PDB entry 7QV9 | electron microscopy, 3.50 A resolution | chains A and B of the 14 polymer chains in the assembly

== Chain A (and B) ==
Protein: DNA-directed RNA polymerase subunit alpha
Organism: Escherichia coli K-12
Notes: EC 2.7.7.6; chain B of this document is another copy of the same molecule, construct and numbering; everything in this record applies to it too
UniProtKB: P0A7Z4 (RPOA_ECOLI); residues 1-329 here = UniProt positions 1-329
Sequence (329 residues; numbered 1 to 329; the number before each row is that of its first residue):
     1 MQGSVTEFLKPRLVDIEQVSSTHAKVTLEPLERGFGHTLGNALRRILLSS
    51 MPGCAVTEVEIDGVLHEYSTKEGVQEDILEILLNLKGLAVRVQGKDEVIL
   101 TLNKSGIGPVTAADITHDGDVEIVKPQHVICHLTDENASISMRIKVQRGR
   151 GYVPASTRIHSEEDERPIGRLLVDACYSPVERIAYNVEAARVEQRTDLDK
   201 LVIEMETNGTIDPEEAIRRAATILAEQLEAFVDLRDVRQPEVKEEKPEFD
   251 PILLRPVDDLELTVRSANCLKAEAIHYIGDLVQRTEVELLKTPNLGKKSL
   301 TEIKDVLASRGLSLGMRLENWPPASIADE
Disordered / not traced: 1-4, 238-247, 324-329 (chain B: 1-3, 160-171, 239-329)
UniProt features mapped onto this chain:
  - region: Glu162 to Glu165 (Required for interaction with Crp at class II promoters)
  - modified residue: Arg265 (ADP-ribosylarginine), Lys297 (N6-acetyllysine), Lys298 (N6-acetyllysine)

== How chain A and chain B interact ==
Contacting residue pairs (52; chain A residue first):
  Val5(A) with Pro52(B)
  Phe8(A) with Ser50(B); Ile223(B), hydrophobic
  Lys10(A) with Glu226(B), hydrogen bond (side chain-backbone); Glu229(B), salt bridge
  Pro11(A) with Gln227(B); Ala230(B)
  Arg12(A) with Ala230(B)
  Gly34(A) with Ser49(B)
  Phe35(A) with Ile46(B), hydrophobic
  Thr38(A) with Ala42(B); Arg45(B)
  Leu39(A) with Leu228(B), hydrophobic
  Asn41(A) with Asn41(B)
  Ala42(A) with Thr38(B)
  Arg45(A) with Gly34(B), hydrogen bond (side chain-backbone); Thr38(B), hydrogen bond
  Ser50(A) with Phe8(B); Phe35(B)
  Arg150(A) with Ser4(B), hydrogen bond (side chain-backbone); Val5(B); Phe8(B)
  Arg218(A) with Val232(B), hydrogen bond (side chain-backbone); Asp233(B); Arg235(B)
  Ala221(A) with Leu228(B); Val232(B), hydrophobic
  Thr222(A) with Val232(B); Arg235(B)
  Ile223(A) with Phe8(B), hydrophobic; Phe35(B), hydrophobic
  Leu224(A) with Leu228(B), hydrophobic
  Glu226(A) with Lys10(B)
  Gln227(A) with Leu9(B); Leu31(B); Leu39(B)
  Leu228(A) with Leu39(B), hydrophobic; Leu224(B), hydrophobic
  Ala230(A) with Pro11(B), hydrophobic
  Phe231(A) with Leu28(B), hydrophobic; Leu39(B), hydrophobic
  Val232(A) with Arg218(B), hydrogen bond (backbone-side chain); Thr222(B)
  Leu234(A) with Val14(B), hydrophobic; Glu214(B); Arg218(B)
  Arg235(A) with Val14(B)
  Asp236(A) with Arg12(B); Val14(B); Asp15(B), hydrogen bond (backbone-backbone)
  Val237(A) with Asp15(B); Ile16(B)
Also at the interface, not in a pair above, chain A (32 interface residues in all): Ile46, Ser49, Asp233
Also at the interface, not in a pair above, chain B (43 interface residues in all): Glu7, Glu32, Arg33, Leu201, Ile217, Ala221, Phe231

== Overview ==
32 residues of chain A and 43 residues of chain B are in contact; the contacts include 7 hydrogen bonds and 1
salt bridge. Polar pairs include Lys10(A)-Glu229(B), Lys10(A)-Glu226(B) and Arg45(A)-Gly34(B).
Both chains are DNA-directed RNA polymerase subunit alpha (Escherichia coli K-12). Entry 7QV9 (CryoEM
structure of bacterial transcription intermediate complex mediated by activator PspF) was determined by
electron microscopy together with 7QWP and 7QXI from the same study.
